PDB entry 8EVG | electron microscopy, 2.75 A resolution | chains A and I of the 12 polymer chains in the assembly

Chain A:
Name: Histone H3.1
From: Homo sapiens
UniProtKB: P68431 (H31_HUMAN); residues 0-135 here correspond to UniProt positions 1-136 (UniProt number = residue number + 1)
Amino-acid sequence (136 residues; numbered 0 to 135; the number before each row is that of its first residue; numbering starts at 0):
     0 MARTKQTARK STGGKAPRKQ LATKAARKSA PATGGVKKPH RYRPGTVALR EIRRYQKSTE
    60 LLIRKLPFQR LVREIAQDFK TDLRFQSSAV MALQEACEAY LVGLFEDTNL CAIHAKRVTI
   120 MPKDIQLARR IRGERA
Not modelled in the structure: 0-36, 135
Curated features (UniProtKB/Swiss-Prot):
  - modified residue: Arg2 (Asymmetric dimethylarginine), Thr3 (Phosphothreonine), Lys4 (Allysine), Gln5 (5-glutamyl dopamine), Thr6 (Phosphothreonine), Arg8 (Citrulline), Lys9 (N6,N6,N6-trimethyllysine), Ser10 (ADP-ribosylserine), Thr11 (Phosphothreonine), Lys14 (N6-(2-hydroxyisobutyryl)lysine), Arg17 (Asymmetric dimethylarginine), Lys18 (N6-(2-hydroxyisobutyryl)lysine), Lys23 (N6-(2-hydroxyisobutyryl)lysine), Arg26 (Citrulline), Lys27 (N6,N6,N6-trimethyllysine), Ser28 (ADP-ribosylserine), Lys36 (N6,N6,N6-trimethyllysine), Lys37 (N6-methyllysine), Tyr41 (Phosphotyrosine), Lys56 (N6,N6,N6-trimethyllysine) and 8 more in UniProt
  - lipidation: Lys18 (N6-decanoyllysine)

Chain I:
Molecule: 162-nt DNA strand
Sequence (162 nucleotides; row label = number of the first residue in the row):
     1 TAGGTGCAGG GCCTCTCGGC TGCTGATCTT CAGCTGGTTG CTGAGAGTTG CAGCATTGCT
    61 GAGTCTTAGC AATGGATACT TCCCGATTCC CCTCACAAAA ATAGGTCAGT CTGTCTGGCT
   121 AGTTCTGTAC TTGCAGACAC AGGGCATGTG GGGTTCCTAT TT
Not modelled in the structure: 1-5, 153-162

How chain A and chain I interact:
Residue-residue contacts (22):
  His39(A) with DT149(I), sugar contact
  Arg40(A) with DT149(I), sugar contact; DG150(I), phosphate contact
  Tyr41(A) with DG148(I), phosphate contact; DT149(I), phosphate contact
  Arg42(A) with DG74(I), salt bridge to the phosphate; DT149(I), hydrogen bond to the phosphate
  Pro43(A) with DT73(I), phosphate contact; DG74(I), phosphate contact
  Thr45(A) with DT149(I), hydrogen bond to the phosphate
  Arg63(A) with DC65(I), sugar contact
  Arg72(A) with DT56(I), salt bridge to the phosphate
  Arg83(A) with DA55(I), hydrogen bond to the sugar; DT56(I), phosphate contact
  Phe84(A) with DA55(I), sugar contact; DT56(I), phosphate contact
  Gln85(A) with DA55(I), phosphate contact
  Ser86(A) with DA55(I), phosphate contact
  Arg116(A) with DA76(I), phosphate contact
  Val117(A) with DA76(I), hydrogen bond to the phosphate
  Thr118(A) with DA76(I), hydrogen bond to the phosphate
  Met120(A) with DT77(I), phosphate contact
Interface residues without a listed pair, chain A (19 interface residues in all): Lys37, Leu82, Lys115
Interface residues without a listed pair, chain I (13 interface residues in all): DC54, DT66, DG75

In short:
19 residues of chain A and 13 residues of chain I are in contact, with 5 hydrogen bonds and 2 salt bridges.
Polar contacts include Arg83(A)-DA55(I), Arg42(A)-DT149(I) and Thr45(A)-DT149(I).
Chain A is Histone H3.1 (Homo sapiens) and chain I is a 162-nt DNA strand; the structure, 162bp CX3CR1
nucleosome (further classified with better nucleosome end), was determined by electron microscopy.
